Entry 4RSU (X-ray diffraction, 2.30 A resolution); this record covers chains H and J of the 12 polymer chains in the assembly.

Chain H:
Molecule: Tumor necrosis factor ligand superfamily member 14, soluble form
From: Homo sapiens
Notes: fragment: EXTRACELLULAR DOMAIN, residues 83-240
UniProt: O43557 (TNF14_HUMAN); residues 83-240 here = UniProt positions 83-240
Sequence (165 residues; numbered 76 to 240; the number before each row is that of its first residue):
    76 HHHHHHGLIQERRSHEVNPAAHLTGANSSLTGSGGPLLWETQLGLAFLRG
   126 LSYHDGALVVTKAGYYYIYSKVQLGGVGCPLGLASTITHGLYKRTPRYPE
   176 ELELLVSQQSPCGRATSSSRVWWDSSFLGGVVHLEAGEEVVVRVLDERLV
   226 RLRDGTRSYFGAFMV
Unresolved in the structure: 76-90
Cystine bridges: C154-C187
Sequence notes: expression tag (76-82); conflict E214 (Lys in O43557)

Chain J:
Molecule: Tumor necrosis factor receptor superfamily member 14
From: Homo sapiens
Notes: fragment: TNFR-Cys 1-3 repeats, residues 39-162
UniProt: Q92956 (TNR14_HUMAN); residues 39-162 here = UniProt positions 39-162
Sequence (134 residues; row label = number of the first residue in the row):
    37 RSLPSCKEDEYPVGSECCPKCSPGYRVKEACGELTGTVCEPCPPGTYIAH
    87 LNGLSKCLQCQMCDPAMGLRASRNCSRTENAVCGCSPGHFCIVQDGDHCA
   137 ACRAYATSSPGQRVQKGGTESQDTLCTGHHHHHH
Unresolved in the structure: 143-170
Cystine bridges: C42-C53, C54-C67, C57-C75, C78-C93, C96-C111, C99-C119, C121-C138, C127-C135
Glycans and other covalent adducts: N-acetylglucosamine (NAG) linked to N110
Sequence notes: expression tag (37-38, 163-170)
Swiss-Prot annotation at these positions:
  - glycosylation: N110 (N-linked (GlcNAc...) asparagine)
  - mutagenesis: Y61 (Y61A: Abolishes cis interactions with BTLA; Y61F: Does not affect cis interactions with BTLA)
From the paper describing this entry:
  - mutagenesis - N88A: decreased binding to Tumor necrosis factor ligand superfamily member 14, soluble form (chain H)

Chain H / chain J interface:
Residue-residue contacts (18):
  G100(H) with Q95(J)
  A101(H) with M98(J)
  N102(H) with M98(J)
  Q117(H) with K92(J)
  G119(H) with K92(J)
  R195(H) with R139(J)
  V196(H) with V129(J), hydrophobic
  W198(H) with M103(J), hydrophobic
  R226(H) with D100(J), salt bridge; A102(J); M103(J)
  L227(H) with M98(J), hydrophobic
  R228(H) with C96(J); Q97(J), hydrogen bond; M98(J), hydrogen bond (backbone-backbone)
  D229(H) with Q95(J), hydrogen bond (backbone-side chain); C96(J)
  G230(H) with Q95(J)
Other interface residues (no listed pair), chain H (17 interface residues in all): T99, L118, G151, V152
Other interface residues (no listed pair), chain J (15 interface residues in all): P79, T82, C93, I128, A137

Overview:
Chain H and chain J form an interface of 17 and 15 residues respectively, with 3 hydrogen bonds and 1 salt
bridge. Among the polar pairs are R226(H)-D100(J), R228(H)-Q97(J) and D229(H)-Q95(J). The paper reports that
N88A of chain J reduces binding to Tumor necrosis factor ligand superfamily member 14, soluble form (chain H).
Chain H is Tumor necrosis factor ligand superfamily member 14, soluble form and chain J is Tumor necrosis
factor receptor superfamily member 14, both from Homo sapiens; the structure, Crystal structure of the light
and hvem complex, was determined by X-ray diffraction (same publication as 7MSG and 7MSJ).
